PDB entry 2YLL | X-ray diffraction, 1.85 A resolution | chain A

Chain A:
Name: Beta-N-acetylhexosaminidase
Organism: Streptococcus pneumoniae
Notes: EC 3.2.1.52
UniProtKB: P49610 (STRH_STRPN); residues 181-614 here = UniProt positions 181-614
Sequence (454 residues; row label = number of the first residue in the row):
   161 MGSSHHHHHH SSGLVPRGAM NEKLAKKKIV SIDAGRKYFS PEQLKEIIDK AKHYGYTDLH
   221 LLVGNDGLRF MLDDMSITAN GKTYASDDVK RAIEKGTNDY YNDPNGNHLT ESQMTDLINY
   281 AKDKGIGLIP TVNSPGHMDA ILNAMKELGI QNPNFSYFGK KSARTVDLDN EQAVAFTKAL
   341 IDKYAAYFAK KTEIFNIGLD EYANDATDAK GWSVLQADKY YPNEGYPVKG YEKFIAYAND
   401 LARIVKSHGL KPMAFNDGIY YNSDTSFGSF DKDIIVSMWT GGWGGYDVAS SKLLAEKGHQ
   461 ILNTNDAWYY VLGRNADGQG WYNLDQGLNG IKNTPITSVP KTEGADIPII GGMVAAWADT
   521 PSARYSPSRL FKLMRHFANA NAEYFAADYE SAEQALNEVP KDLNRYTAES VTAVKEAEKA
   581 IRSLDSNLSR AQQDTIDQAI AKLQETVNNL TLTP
Unresolved in the structure: 161-178
Construct notes: expression tag (161-180)
Ion coordination: Ca2+ site 1 near Glu361 (its only coordinating residue here); Ca2+ site 2: Asp477, Asp485

In short:
Asp477 and Asp485 coordinate Ca2+ site 2.
Chain A is Beta-N-acetylhexosaminidase (Streptococcus pneumoniae); the structure, Inhibition of the
pneumococcal virulence factor StrH and molecular insights into N-glycan recognition and hydrolysis, was
determined by X-ray diffraction together with 2YL9, 2YL5, 2YL6, 2YL8 and 2YLA from the same study.
